PDB entry 5AJC | X-ray diffraction, 1.70 A resolution | chains A and C of the 3 polymer chains in the assembly

# Chain A (and C)
Protein: Putative fucose-binding lectin protein
Source organism: Ralstonia solanacearum
Notes: chain C of this document is another copy of the same molecule, construct and numbering; everything in this record applies to it too
UniProtKB: D8NA05 (D8NA05_RALSL); residues 1-90 here correspond to UniProt positions 2-91 (UniProt number = residue number + 1)
Amino-acid sequence (90 residues; numbered 1 to 90; the number before each row is that of its first residue):
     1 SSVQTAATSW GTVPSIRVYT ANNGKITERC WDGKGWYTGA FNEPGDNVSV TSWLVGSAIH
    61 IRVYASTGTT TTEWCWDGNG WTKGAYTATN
Disordered / not traced: 90
Ligand contacts:
  - alpha-L-fucopyranose / beta-L-fucopyranose: Pro-14, Ile-16, Trp-31, Trp-36
  - beta-L-fucopyranose (FUL): Trp-53, Arg-62, Tyr-64, Glu-73, Cys-75, Gly-84, Ala-85, Tyr-86

# Interface between chain A and chain C
Residue-residue contacts (40; chain A residue first):
  Ser-1(A) / Asp-46(C)
  Ser-1(A) / Gly-68(C)  hydrogen bond (backbone-backbone)
  Ser-2(A) / Asp-46(C)
  Ser-2(A) / Asn-47(C)
  Ser-2(A) / Ser-66(C)
  Ser-2(A) / Gly-68(C)
  Val-3(A) / Asn-47(C)
  Val-3(A) / Ser-66(C)
  Val-3(A) / Gly-68(C)  hydrogen bond (backbone-backbone)
  Val-3(A) / Thr-69(C)
  Val-3(A) / Thr-71(C)
  Gln-4(A) / Asn-47(C)  hydrogen bond
  Thr-5(A) / Asn-47(C)  hydrogen bond (backbone-side chain)
  Thr-5(A) / Ser-49(C)  hydrogen bond
  Thr-5(A) / Ser-66(C)
  Ala-6(A) / Ser-49(C)
  Ala-7(A) / Ser-49(C)
  Ala-7(A) / Val-50(C)
  Ala-7(A) / Thr-51(C)
  Ala-7(A) / Tyr-64(C)  hydrophobic
  Thr-8(A) / Thr-51(C)
  Ser-9(A) / Thr-51(C)  hydrogen bond
  Ser-9(A) / Ser-52(C)  hydrogen bond (side chain-backbone)
  Ser-9(A) / Trp-53(C)
  Gly-11(A) / Trp-53(C)
  Thr-12(A) / Leu-54(C)
  Pro-14(A) / Trp-53(C)  hydrophobic
  Ile-16(A) / Tyr-64(C)
  Val-18(A) / Tyr-64(C)
  Val-18(A) / Tyr-86(C)
  Thr-20(A) / Tyr-86(C)
  Asn-22(A) / Thr-69(C)
  Arg-29(A) / Tyr-86(C)
  Arg-29(A) / Thr-87(C)  hydrogen bond (side chain-backbone)
  Arg-29(A) / Ala-88(C)  hydrogen bond (side chain-backbone)
  Arg-29(A) / Thr-89(C)
  Trp-36(A) / Tyr-64(C)
  Trp-36(A) / Glu-73(C)
  Trp-36(A) / Ala-85(C)
  Trp-36(A) / Tyr-86(C)
Interface residues without a listed pair, chain C (23 interface residues in all): Val-48, Val-55, Arg-62, Thr-67

# In short
The interface between chain A and chain C involves 18 residues on one side and 23 on the other; the contacts
include 9 hydrogen bonds. Polar contacts include Gln-4(A)/Asn-47(C), Thr-5(A)/Asn-47(C) and
Thr-5(A)/Ser-49(C). Bound to chain A: beta-L-fucopyranose and a glycan.
Chain A and chain C are both Putative fucose-binding lectin protein (Ralstonia solanacearum); the structure,
X-ray structure of RSL lectin in complex with sialyl lewis X tetrasaccharide, was determined by X-ray
diffraction (same publication as 5AJB).
